Entry 6FVV (electron microscopy, 5.40 A resolution (low resolution: residue-level contacts below are approximate; hydrogen-bond / salt-bridge calls are withheld)); this record covers chains 2 and 3 of the 47 polymer chains in the assembly.

[Chain 2]
Name: Proteasome subunit beta type-2
From: Saccharomyces cerevisiae (strain ATCC 204508 / S288c)
Notes: EC 3.4.25.1
UniProt: P25043 (PSB2_YEAST); numbering as in UniProt (aligned over 30-255)
Amino-acid sequence (226 residues; each row starts with the number of its first residue):
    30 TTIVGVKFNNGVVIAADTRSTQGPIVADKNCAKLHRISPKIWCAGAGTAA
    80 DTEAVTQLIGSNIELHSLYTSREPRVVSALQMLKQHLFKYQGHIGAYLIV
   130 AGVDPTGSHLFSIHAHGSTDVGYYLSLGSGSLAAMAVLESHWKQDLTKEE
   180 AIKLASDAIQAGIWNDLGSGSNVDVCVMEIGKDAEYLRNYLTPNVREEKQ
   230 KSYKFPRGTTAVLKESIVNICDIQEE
Curated features (UniProtKB/Swiss-Prot):
  - active site: Thr-30 (Nucleophile)

[Chain 3]
Name: Proteasome subunit beta type-3
From: Saccharomyces cerevisiae (strain ATCC 204508 / S288c)
Notes: EC 3.4.25.1
UniProt: P25451 (PSB3_YEAST); numbering as in UniProt (aligned over 2-205)
Amino-acid sequence (204 residues; each row starts with the number of its first residue):
     2 SDPSSINGGIVVAMTGKDCVAIACDLRLGSQSLGVSNKFEKIFHYGHVFL
    52 GITGLATDVTTLNEMFRYKTNLYKLKEERAIEPETFTQLVSSSLYERRFG
   102 PYFVGPVVAGINSKSGKPFIAGFDLIGCIDEAKDFIVSGTASDQLFGMCE
   152 SLYEPNLEPEDLFETISQALLNAADRDALSGWGAVVYIIKKDEVVKRYLK
   202 MRQD
Curated features (UniProtKB/Swiss-Prot):
  - modified residue: Ser-31 (Phosphoserine)
  - cross-link: Lys-70 (Glycyl lysine isopeptide (Lys-Gly) (interchain with G-Cter in ubiquitin))

[How chain 2 and chain 3 interact]
Pairs across the interface (73; chain 2 residue first):
  Ser-49(2) / Asp-131(3)
  Gln-51(2) / Asp-125(3)
  Gln-51(2) / Asp-131(3)
  Ile-54(2) / Phe-147(3)
  Ala-56(2) / Asp-131(3)
  Ala-56(2) / Phe-147(3)
  Asp-57(2) / Asp-131(3)
  Asp-57(2) / Glu-132(3)
  Asn-59(2) / Glu-132(3)
  Cys-60(2) / Ile-130(3)
  Cys-60(2) / Glu-132(3)
  Ala-78(2) / Cys-129(3)
  Ala-79(2) / Tyr-96(3)
  Ala-79(2) / Ile-127(3)
  Ala-79(2) / Gly-128(3)
  Ala-79(2) / Cys-129(3)
  Asp-80(2) / Tyr-96(3)
  Asp-80(2) / Arg-99(3)
  Asp-80(2) / Ile-127(3)
  Glu-82(2) / Cys-129(3)
  Glu-82(2) / Ile-130(3)
  Ala-83(2) / Tyr-96(3)
  Tyr-119(2) / Phe-100(3)
  His-122(2) / Arg-99(3)
  His-122(2) / Phe-100(3)
  Arg-225(2) / Glu-151(3)
  Lys-228(2) / Ser-152(3)
  Lys-228(2) / Tyr-154(3)
  Ser-231(2) / Glu-155(3)
  Tyr-232(2) / Ser-152(3)
  Tyr-232(2) / Leu-153(3)
  Tyr-232(2) / Glu-155(3)
  Lys-233(2) / Leu-153(3)
  Lys-233(2) / Glu-155(3)
  Lys-233(2) / Asp-162(3)
  Lys-233(2) / Thr-166(3)
  Phe-234(2) / Glu-165(3)
  Pro-235(2) / Glu-165(3)
  Arg-236(2) / Glu-161(3)
  Arg-236(2) / Asp-162(3)
  Arg-236(2) / Glu-165(3)
  Gly-237(2) / Glu-165(3)
  Thr-238(2) / Glu-165(3)
  Thr-238(2) / Gln-169(3)
  Thr-239(2) / Phe-164(3)
  Thr-239(2) / Glu-165(3)
  Thr-239(2) / Ser-168(3)
  Thr-239(2) / Gln-169(3)
  Thr-239(2) / Leu-172(3)
  Thr-239(2) / Leu-200(3)
  Ala-240(2) / Leu-200(3)
  Ala-240(2) / Lys-201(3)
  Val-241(2) / Phe-164(3)
  Val-241(2) / Tyr-199(3)
  Leu-242(2) / Tyr-199(3)
  Leu-242(2) / Leu-200(3)
  Leu-242(2) / Lys-201(3)
  Lys-243(2) / Arg-198(3)
  Lys-243(2) / Tyr-199(3)
  Glu-244(2) / Val-196(3)
  Glu-244(2) / Lys-197(3)
  Ser-245(2) / Lys-197(3)
  Ile-246(2) / Glu-194(3)
  Ile-246(2) / Val-195(3)
  Ile-246(2) / Val-196(3)
  Val-247(2) / Tyr-188(3)
  Val-247(2) / Val-195(3)
  Val-247(2) / Lys-197(3)
  Asn-248(2) / Val-195(3)
  Ile-249(2) / His-45(3)
  Ile-249(2) / Gly-47(3)
  Ile-249(2) / Phe-50(3)
  Cys-250(2) / Val-195(3)
Interface residues without a listed pair, chain 2 (41 interface residues in all): Val-55, Gln-86, Ile-123, Arg-217, Ile-252
Interface residues without a listed pair, chain 3 (43 interface residues in all): His-48, Lys-75, Gln-89, Ile-137, Leu-158, Lys-191, Asp-193

[Overview]
41 residues of chain 2 and 43 residues of chain 3 are in contact. From UniProt: active-site residue Thr-30(2)
on chain 2.
Chain 2 is Proteasome subunit beta type-2 and chain 3 is Proteasome subunit beta type-3, both from
Saccharomyces cerevisiae (strain ATCC 204508 / S288c); the structure, 26S proteasome, s3 state, was determined
by electron microscopy (same publication as 6FVW, 6FVT, 6FVU, 6FVX and 6FVY).
